6EWA - chains A and D of the 4 polymer chains in the assembly; structure by X-ray diffraction, 2.39 A resolution.

== Chain A ==
Molecule: HLA class I histocompatibility antigen, A-2 alpha chain
From: Homo sapiens
Reference sequence: P01892 (1A02_HUMAN); residues 1-276 here correspond to UniProt positions 25-300 (UniProt number = residue number + 24)
Sequence (276 residues; each row starts with the number of its first residue):
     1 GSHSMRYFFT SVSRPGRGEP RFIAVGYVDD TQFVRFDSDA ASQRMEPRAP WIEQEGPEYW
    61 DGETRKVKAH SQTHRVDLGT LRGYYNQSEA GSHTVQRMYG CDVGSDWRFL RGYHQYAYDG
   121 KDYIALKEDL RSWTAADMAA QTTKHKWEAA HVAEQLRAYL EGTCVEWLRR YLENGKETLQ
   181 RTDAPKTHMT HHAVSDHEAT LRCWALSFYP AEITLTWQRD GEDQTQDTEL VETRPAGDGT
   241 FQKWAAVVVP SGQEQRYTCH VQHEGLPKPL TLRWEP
Cystine bridges: C101-C164, C203-C259

== Chain D ==
Molecule: Lir-1
From: Homo sapiens
Reference sequence: D9IDM8 (D9IDM8_HUMAN); residues 4-198 here correspond to UniProt positions 27-221 (UniProt number = residue number + 23)
Sequence (195 residues; row label = number of the first residue in the row):
     4 PKPTLWAEPG SVITQGSPVT LRCQGGQETQ EYRLYREKKT APWITRIPQE LVKKGQFPIP
    64 SITWEHAGRY RCYYGSDTAG RSESSDPLEL VVTGAYIKPT LSAQPSPVVN SGGNVTLQCD
   124 SQVAFDGFIL CKEGEDEHPQ CLNSQPHARG SSRAIFSVGP VSPSRRWWYR CYAYDSNSPY
   184 EWSLPSDLLE LLVLG
Unresolved in the structure: 28-34, 52-59, 78-84, 138-141
Cystine bridges: C26-C75, C122-C174, C134-C144

== How chain A and chain D interact ==
Contacting residue pairs (7):
  A193(A) with T43(D), hydrogen bond (backbone-side chain)
  V194(A) with R39(D); K41(D)
  S195(A) with Y38(D)
  D196(A) with Y76(D), hydrogen bond (backbone-side chain)
  T200(A) with K41(D), hydrogen bond (side chain-backbone)
  V248(A) with K41(D)
Other interface residues (no listed pair), chain A (7 interface residues in all): D227

== Overview ==
7 residues of chain A face 5 of chain D across their interface; the contacts include 3 hydrogen bonds. Among
the polar pairs are A193(A)-T43(D), D196(A)-Y76(D) and T200(A)-K41(D).
Here chain A is HLA class I histocompatibility antigen, A-2 alpha chain and chain D is Lir-1, both from Homo
sapiens. Entry 6EWA (Crystal structure of HLA-A2 in complex with LILRB1) was determined by X-ray diffraction,
deposited together with 6EWC and 6EWO.
